PDB entry 6UEN | electron microscopy, 3.67 A resolution | chains B and C of the 5 polymer chains in the assembly

[Chain B (and C)]
Molecule: the phosphoprotein (P) of human respiratory syncytial virus
From: Human respiratory syncytial virus
Notes: chain C of this document is another copy of the same molecule, construct and numbering; everything in this record applies to it too
UniProt: G3C7Q7 (G3C7Q7_HRSV); residues 1-241 here = UniProt positions 1-241
Chain sequence (241 residues; row label = number of the first residue in the row):
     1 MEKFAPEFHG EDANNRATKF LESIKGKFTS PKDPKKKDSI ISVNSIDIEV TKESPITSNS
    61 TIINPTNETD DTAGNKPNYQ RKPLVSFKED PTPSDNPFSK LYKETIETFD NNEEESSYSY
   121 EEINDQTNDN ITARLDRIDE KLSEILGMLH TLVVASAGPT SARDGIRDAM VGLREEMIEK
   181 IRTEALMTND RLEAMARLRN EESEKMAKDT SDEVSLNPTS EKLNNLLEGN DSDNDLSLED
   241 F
Disordered / not traced: 1-127, 188-241 (chain C: 1-127, 183-241)

[Chain B / chain C interface]
Contacting residue pairs (26):
  Asn-128(B) / Asn-128(C)
  Thr-132(B) / Arg-134(C)
  Asp-136(B) / Arg-134(C)  salt bridge
  Asp-139(B) / Arg-137(C)  salt bridge
  Asp-139(B) / Lys-141(C)  salt bridge
  Leu-142(B) / Ile-138(C)  hydrophobic
  Leu-142(B) / Leu-142(C)  hydrophobic
  Ile-145(B) / Ile-145(C)  hydrophobic
  Leu-146(B) / Glu-144(C)
  Leu-146(B) / Ile-145(C)  hydrophobic
  Leu-146(B) / Met-148(C)  hydrophobic
  Leu-149(B) / Ile-145(C)  hydrophobic
  Leu-149(B) / Met-148(C)  hydrophobic
  Leu-149(B) / Leu-149(C)  hydrophobic
  Leu-149(B) / Leu-152(C)  hydrophobic
  His-150(B) / Met-148(C)
  Leu-152(B) / Leu-152(C)  hydrophobic
  Val-153(B) / Leu-152(C)  hydrophobic
  Asp-164(B) / Arg-163(C)
  Asp-164(B) / Arg-167(C)
  Ile-166(B) / Ile-166(C)  hydrophobic
  Ala-169(B) / Ile-166(C)  hydrophobic
  Met-170(B) / Ala-155(C)  hydrophobic
  Ile-181(B) / Arg-174(C)
  Ala-185(B) / Ile-181(C)  hydrophobic
  Ala-185(B) / Arg-182(C)
Interface residues without a listed pair, chain B (23 interface residues in all): Ile-131, Leu-135, Ser-156, Leu-173, Glu-184, Leu-186
Interface residues without a listed pair, chain C (23 interface residues in all): Ile-131, Leu-135, Thr-151, Ala-162, Met-170

[Summary]
Chain B and chain C each contribute 23 residues to their interface; the contacts include 3 salt bridges. Polar
pairs include Asp-136(B)/Arg-134(C), Asp-139(B)/Arg-137(C) and Asp-139(B)/Lys-141(C).
Both chains are the phosphoprotein (P) of human respiratory syncytial virus (Human respiratory syncytial
virus). Entry 6UEN (Cryo-EM structure of the respiratory syncytial virus RNA polymerase) was determined by
electron microscopy.
